Entry 7VS5 (electron microscopy, 3.40 A resolution); this record covers chains fh and hl of the 369 polymer chains in the assembly.

# Chain fh
Protein: Major capsid protein
Organism: Enterobacteria phage T4
UniProtKB: P04535 (CAPSH_BPT4); numbering as in UniProt (aligned over 1-521)
Amino-acid sequence (521 residues; numbered 1 to 521; the number before each row is that of its first residue):
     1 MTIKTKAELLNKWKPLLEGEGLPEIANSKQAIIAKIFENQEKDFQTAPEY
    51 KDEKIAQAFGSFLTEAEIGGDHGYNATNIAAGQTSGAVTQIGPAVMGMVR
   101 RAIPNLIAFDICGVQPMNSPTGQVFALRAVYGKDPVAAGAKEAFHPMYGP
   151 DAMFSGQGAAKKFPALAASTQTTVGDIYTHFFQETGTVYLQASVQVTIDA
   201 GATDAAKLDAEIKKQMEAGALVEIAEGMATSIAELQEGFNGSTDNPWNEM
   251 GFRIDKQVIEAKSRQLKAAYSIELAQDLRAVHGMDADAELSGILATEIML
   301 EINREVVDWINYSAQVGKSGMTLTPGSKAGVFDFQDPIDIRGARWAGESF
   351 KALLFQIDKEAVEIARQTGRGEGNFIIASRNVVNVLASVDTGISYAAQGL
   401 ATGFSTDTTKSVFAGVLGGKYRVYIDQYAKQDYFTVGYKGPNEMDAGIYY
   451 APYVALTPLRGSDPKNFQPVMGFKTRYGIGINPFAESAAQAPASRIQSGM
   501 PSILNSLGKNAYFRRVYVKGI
Not modelled in the structure: 1-65
UniProt features mapped onto this chain:
  - site: E65, A66 (Cleavage)

# Chain hl
Protein: Capsid vertex protein
Organism: Enterobacteria phage T4
UniProtKB: P19896 (CAPSP_BPT4); numbering as in UniProt (aligned over 1-427)
Amino-acid sequence (427 residues; each row starts with the number of its first residue):
     1 MAKINELLRESTTTNSNSIGRPNLVALTRATTKLIYSDIVATQRTNQPVA
    51 AFYGIKYLNPDNEFTFKTGATYAGEAGYVDREQITELTEESKLTLNKGDL
   101 FKYNNIVYKVLEDTPFATIEESDLELALQIAIVLLKVRLFSDAASTSKFE
   151 SSDSEIADARFQINKWQTAVKSRKLKTGITVELAQDLEANGFDAPNFLED
   201 LLATEMADEINKDILQSLITVSKRYKVTGITDSGFIDLSYASAPEAGRSL
   251 YRMVCEMVSHIQKESTYTATFCVASARAAAILAASGWLKHKPEDDKYLSQ
   301 NAYGFLANGLPLYCDTNSPLDYVIVGVVENIGEKEIVGSIFYAPYTEGLD
   351 LDDPEHVGAFKVVVDPESLQPSIGLLVRYALSANPYTVAKDEKEARIIDG
   401 GDMDKMAGRSDLSVLLGVKLPKIIIDE
Not modelled in the structure: 1-10, 426-427
UniProt features mapped onto this chain:
  - site: E10, S11 (Cleavage)

# How chain fh and chain hl interact
Pairs across the interface (40):
  A66(fh) - T177(hl)  hydrogen bond (backbone-backbone)
  A66(fh) - G178(hl)  hydrogen bond (backbone-backbone)
  A66(fh) - I179(hl)
  E67(fh) - G178(hl)
  E67(fh) - I179(hl)
  E67(fh) - T180(hl)  hydrogen bond (backbone-backbone)
  E67(fh) - L183(hl)
  I68(fh) - T180(hl)
  I68(fh) - L183(hl)
  G69(fh) - T180(hl)
  G69(fh) - L183(hl)
  G69(fh) - D186(hl)
  A87(fh) - L183(hl)  hydrophobic
  V88(fh) - L183(hl)  hydrophobic
  V88(fh) - L187(hl)  hydrophobic
  V88(fh) - N190(hl)
  Q90(fh) - N190(hl)  hydrogen bond
  I91(fh) - R21(hl)
  I91(fh) - P22(hl)
  I91(fh) - L24(hl)  hydrophobic
  G92(fh) - R21(hl)
  A94(fh) - R21(hl)
  A269(fh) - S11(hl)
  A269(fh) - T12(hl)  hydrogen bond (backbone-backbone)
  Y270(fh) - T12(hl)
  S271(fh) - T12(hl)  hydrogen bond (backbone-backbone)
  S271(fh) - T13(hl)
  E273(fh) - T14(hl)
  L274(fh) - T12(hl)
  L274(fh) - T13(hl)
  L274(fh) - T14(hl)
  L274(fh) - N17(hl)
  D277(fh) - T14(hl)
  D277(fh) - N17(hl)
  L278(fh) - N17(hl)
  V281(fh) - S18(hl)
  V281(fh) - G20(hl)
  H282(fh) - N17(hl)  hydrogen bond
  H282(fh) - S18(hl)  hydrogen bond (side chain-backbone)
  L290(fh) - T12(hl)
Other interface residues (no listed pair), chain fh (22 interface residues in all): T89, P93
Other interface residues (no listed pair), chain hl (19 interface residues in all): I19

# Overview
The interface between chain fh and chain hl involves 22 residues on one side and 19 on the other; the contacts
include 8 hydrogen bonds. Among the polar pairs are Q90(fh)-N190(hl), H282(fh)-N17(hl) and H282(fh)-S18(hl).
Here chain fh is Major capsid protein and chain hl is Capsid vertex protein, both from Enterobacteria phage
T4. Entry 7VS5 (The expanded head structure of phage T4) was determined by electron microscopy, deposited
together with 7VRT.
